4G0K - chains A and B; structure by X-ray diffraction, 2.56 A resolution.

Chain A (and B):
Protein: protein yqjG
Organism: Escherichia coli
Notes: chain B of this document is another copy of the same molecule, construct and numbering; everything in this record applies to it too
UniProt: P42620 (YQJG_ECOLI); numbering as in UniProt (aligned over 1-328)
Chain sequence (328 residues; numbered 1 to 328; the number before each row is that of its first residue):
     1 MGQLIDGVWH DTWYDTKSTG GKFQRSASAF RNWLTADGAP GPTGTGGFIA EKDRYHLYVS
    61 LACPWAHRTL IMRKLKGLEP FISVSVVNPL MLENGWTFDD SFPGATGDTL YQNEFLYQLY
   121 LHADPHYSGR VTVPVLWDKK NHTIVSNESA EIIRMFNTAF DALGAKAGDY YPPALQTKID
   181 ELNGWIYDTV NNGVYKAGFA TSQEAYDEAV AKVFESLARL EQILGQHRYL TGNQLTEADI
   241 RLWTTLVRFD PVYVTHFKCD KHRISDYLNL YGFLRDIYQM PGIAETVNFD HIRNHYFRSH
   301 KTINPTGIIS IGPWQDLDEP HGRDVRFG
Not modelled in the structure: 1
Residues lining bound ligands: GS-menadione (0VS; L-gamma-glutamyl-S-(3-methyl-1,4-dioxo-1,4-dihydronaphthalen-2-yl)-L-cysteinylglycine): Q3, C63, W65, M91, W96, R130, V131, T132, V133, P134, N147, E148, S149, A150, Y195, F199, H300
Curated features (UniProtKB/Swiss-Prot):
  - active site: C63 (Nucleophile), Y195 (Proton donor/acceptor)
  - binding site (glutathione): W96, R130 to V133, E148, S149
  - site (Lowers pKa of active site Cys): Y253, Y296
  - mutagenesis: C63 (C63A: Loss of GS-hydroquinone reductase activity), Y195 (Y195F: 46-fold reduction in GS-hydroquinone reductase activity), Y253 (Y253F: 55-fold reduction in GS-hydroquinone reductase activity), Y296 (Y296F: 22-fold reduction in GS-hydroquinone reductase activity)
Reported in the primary citation:
  - binding site for GS-menadione: C63, W65, W96, V133, E148, S149, F199, H300
  - mutagenesis - C63A: abolished catalytic activity
  - mutagenesis - Y195F, Y253F, Y296F: decreased catalytic activity
  - catalytic residues: C63

How chain A and chain B interact:
Residue-residue contacts - 59 pairs, chain A then chain B:
  A200(A) - T306(B)
  T201(A) - I308(B)
  S202(A) - I308(B)
  Q203(A) - G307(B)
  Q203(A) - I308(B)
  Q203(A) - I309(B)  hydrogen bond (side chain-backbone)
  Y206(A) - I308(B)  hydrophobic
  Y206(A) - I309(B)
  Y206(A) - S310(B)
  Y206(A) - I311(B)  hydrogen bond (side chain-backbone)
  V210(A) - I311(B)  hydrophobic
  T255(A) - T255(B)
  T255(A) - D260(B)  hydrogen bond
  K258(A) - N304(B)  hydrogen bond
  K258(A) - I308(B)
  K258(A) - S310(B)
  D260(A) - T255(B)  hydrogen bond
  D260(A) - R263(B)
  D260(A) - S310(B)  hydrogen bond
  D260(A) - I311(B)
  D260(A) - G312(B)  hydrogen bond (side chain-backbone)
  D260(A) - P313(B)
  K261(A) - R263(B)  hydrogen bond (backbone-side chain)
  K261(A) - I311(B)
  K261(A) - G312(B)
  K261(A) - P313(B)
  K261(A) - W314(B)  hydrogen bond (backbone-backbone)
  H262(A) - R263(B)
  H262(A) - W314(B)
  R263(A) - D260(B)  hydrogen bond (side chain-backbone)
  R263(A) - K261(B)  hydrogen bond (side chain-backbone)
  R263(A) - H262(B)
  R263(A) - R263(B)
  R263(A) - D266(B)  salt bridge
  T302(A) - P305(B)
  I303(A) - T306(B)
  N304(A) - K258(B)  hydrogen bond
  P305(A) - I303(B)
  P305(A) - P305(B)  hydrophobic
  T306(A) - I303(B)
  I308(A) - T201(B)
  I308(A) - S202(B)
  I308(A) - Q203(B)
  I308(A) - Y206(B)  hydrophobic
  I308(A) - K258(B)
  I309(A) - Q203(B)  hydrogen bond (backbone-side chain)
  S310(A) - Y206(B)
  S310(A) - K258(B)
  S310(A) - D260(B)  hydrogen bond
  I311(A) - Y206(B)  hydrogen bond (backbone-side chain)
  I311(A) - V210(B)  hydrophobic
  I311(A) - D260(B)
  I311(A) - K261(B)
  G312(A) - D260(B)  hydrogen bond (backbone-side chain)
  G312(A) - K261(B)
  P313(A) - D260(B)
  P313(A) - K261(B)
  W314(A) - K261(B)  hydrogen bond (backbone-backbone)
  W314(A) - H262(B)
Also at the interface, not in a pair above, chain A (29 interface residues in all): F214, V254, D266, F297, G307
Also at the interface, not in a pair above, chain B (28 interface residues in all): A200, V254, F297, T302

Overview:
Chain A and chain B form an interface of 29 and 28 residues respectively, with 17 hydrogen bonds and 1 salt
bridge. Among the polar pairs are R263(A)-D266(B), Q203(A)-I309(B) and Y206(A)-I311(B). Ligands of chain A:
GS-menadione. From the paper: the catalytic residue C63(A); Y195F, Y253F and Y296F of chain A reduce catalytic
activity.
Both chains are protein yqjG (Escherichia coli). Entry 4G0K (Glutathionyl-hydroquinone reductase, YqjG, of
E.coli complexed with GS-menadione) was determined by X-ray diffraction, deposited together with 4FQU, 4G0I
and 4G0L.
